8PIS - chains A and B of the 8 polymer chains in the assembly; structure by X-ray diffraction, 2.69 A resolution.

# Chain A (and B)
Molecule: phosphoglycerate dehydrogenase
Organism: Saccharomyces cerevisiae
Notes: chain B of this document is another copy of the same molecule, construct and numbering; everything in this record applies to it too
Reference sequence: A0A8H4BZ61 (A0A8H4BZ61_YEASX); residues 1-469 here = UniProt positions 1-469
Amino-acid sequence (473 residues; numbered -3 to 469; the number before each row is that of its first residue; numbers below 1 keep their minus sign (Gly-3 is residue -3)):
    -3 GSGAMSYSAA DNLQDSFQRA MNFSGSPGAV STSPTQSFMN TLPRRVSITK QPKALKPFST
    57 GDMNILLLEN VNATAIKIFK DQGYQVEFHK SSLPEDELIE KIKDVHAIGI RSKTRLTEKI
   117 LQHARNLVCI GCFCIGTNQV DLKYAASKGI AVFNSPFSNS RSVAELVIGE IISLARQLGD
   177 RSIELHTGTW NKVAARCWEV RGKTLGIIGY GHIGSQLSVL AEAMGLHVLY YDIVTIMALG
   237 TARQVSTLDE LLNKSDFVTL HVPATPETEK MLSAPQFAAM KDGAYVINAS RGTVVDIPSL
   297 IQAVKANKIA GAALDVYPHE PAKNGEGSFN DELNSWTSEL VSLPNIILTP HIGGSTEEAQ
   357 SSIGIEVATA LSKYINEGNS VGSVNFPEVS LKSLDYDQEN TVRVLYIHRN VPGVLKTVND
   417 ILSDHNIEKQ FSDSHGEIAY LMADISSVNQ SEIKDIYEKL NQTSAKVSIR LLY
Not modelled in the structure: -3 to 38
Differences from the reference sequence: expression tag (-3 to 0)
Small-molecule neighbours:
  - NAD (nicotinamide-adenine-dinucleotide): Ile131, Phe153, Asn155, Val159, Ile204, Gly205, Tyr206, Gly207, His208, Ile209, Gly210, Tyr227, Asp228, Ile229, Val230, Ile232, His257, Val258, Pro259, Ala260, Glu263, Thr264, Met267, Ala285, Ser286, Arg287, Asp311, Val312, His347, Ile348, Gly349, Gly350
  - serine (SER), molecule 1: His404, Arg405, Asn406, Val407, Pro408, Gly409, Val410, Leu411, Ser428, Ala435
  - serine (SER), molecule 2: His421, Asn422, Ile423

# Interface between chain A and chain B
Contacting residue pairs (62):
  Pro39(A) - Ile232(B)
  Pro39(A) - Leu235(B)
  Arg40(A) - Ile232(B)
  Arg40(A) - Met233(B)  hydrogen bond (backbone-backbone)
  Arg41(A) - Tyr206(B)  hydrogen bond (side chain-backbone)
  Arg41(A) - Gly207(B)
  Arg41(A) - Val230(B)
  Arg41(A) - Thr231(B)
  Arg41(A) - Ile232(B)
  Val42(A) - Val230(B)
  Val42(A) - Thr231(B)  hydrogen bond (backbone-backbone)
  Tyr206(A) - Arg41(B)
  Ser211(A) - Pro39(B)
  Asp228(A) - Arg41(B)  salt bridge
  Val230(A) - Arg41(B)
  Thr231(A) - Arg41(B)
  Thr231(A) - Val42(B)  hydrogen bond (backbone-backbone)
  Ile232(A) - Pro39(B)  hydrophobic
  Ile232(A) - Arg40(B)
  Ile232(A) - Arg41(B)
  Met233(A) - Pro39(B)
  Met233(A) - Arg40(B)  hydrogen bond (backbone-backbone)
  Leu387(A) - Phe427(B)  hydrophobic
  Asn406(A) - Asn422(B)  hydrogen bond
  Val407(A) - Asn422(B)  hydrogen bond (backbone-side chain)
  Pro408(A) - Ser419(B)
  Pro408(A) - His421(B)
  Pro408(A) - Asn422(B)
  Gly409(A) - Ser419(B)
  Leu411(A) - Asn415(B)
  Leu411(A) - Gln426(B)
  Lys412(A) - Asn415(B)
  Lys412(A) - Asp416(B)
  Lys412(A) - Ser419(B)
  Asn415(A) - Leu411(B)
  Asn415(A) - Lys412(B)
  Asn415(A) - Asn415(B)  hydrogen bond
  Asp416(A) - Lys412(B)  salt bridge
  Ser419(A) - Pro408(B)
  Ser419(A) - Gly409(B)
  Ser419(A) - Lys412(B)
  His421(A) - Pro408(B)
  Asn422(A) - Asn406(B)  hydrogen bond (side chain-backbone)
  Asn422(A) - Val407(B)
  Asn422(A) - Pro408(B)
  Ile423(A) - Leu411(B)  hydrophobic
  Glu424(A) - Asp429(B)
  Glu424(A) - Ser430(B)  hydrogen bond (backbone-side chain)
  Lys425(A) - Ser428(B)
  Lys425(A) - Asp429(B)
  Gln426(A) - Leu411(B)
  Gln426(A) - Gln426(B)
  Gln426(A) - Phe427(B)
  Gln426(A) - Ser428(B)  hydrogen bond (backbone-backbone)
  Phe427(A) - Leu387(B)  hydrophobic
  Phe427(A) - Gln426(B)
  Phe427(A) - Phe427(B)  hydrophobic
  Ser428(A) - Lys425(B)
  Ser428(A) - Gln426(B)  hydrogen bond (backbone-backbone)
  Asp429(A) - Glu424(B)
  Asp429(A) - Lys425(B)
  Ser430(A) - Glu424(B)  hydrogen bond (side chain-backbone)
Also at the interface, not in a pair above, chain A (35 interface residues in all): Gly207, Leu235, Lys388, Asp420
Also at the interface, not in a pair above, chain B (35 interface residues in all): Ser211, Asp228, Glu384, Asp420, Ile423

# Overview
Chain A and chain B each contribute 35 residues to their interface; the contacts include 13 hydrogen bonds and
2 salt bridges. Among the polar pairs are Asp228(A)-Arg41(B), Asp416(A)-Lys412(B) and Arg41(A)-Tyr206(B).
Bound to chain A: NAD and serine.
Both chains are phosphoglycerate dehydrogenase (Saccharomyces cerevisiae). Entry 8PIS (Crystal structure of
Ser33 in complex with L-Serine) was determined by X-ray diffraction.
